6UEC - chain A; structure by X-ray diffraction, 2.60 A resolution.

== Chain A ==
Molecule: UDP-3-O-acylglucosamine N-acyltransferase
From: Pseudomonas aeruginosa (strain ATCC 15692 / DSM 22644 / CIP 104116 / JCM 14847 / LMG 12228 / 1C / PRS 101 / PAO1)
Notes: EC 2.3.1.-
UniProtKB: Q9HXY6 (LPXD_PSEAE); residue numbers follow UniProt; this construct covers 3-352
Sequence (368 residues; numbered -15 to 352; the number before each row is that of its first residue; numbers below 1 keep their minus sign (Met-15 is residue -15)):
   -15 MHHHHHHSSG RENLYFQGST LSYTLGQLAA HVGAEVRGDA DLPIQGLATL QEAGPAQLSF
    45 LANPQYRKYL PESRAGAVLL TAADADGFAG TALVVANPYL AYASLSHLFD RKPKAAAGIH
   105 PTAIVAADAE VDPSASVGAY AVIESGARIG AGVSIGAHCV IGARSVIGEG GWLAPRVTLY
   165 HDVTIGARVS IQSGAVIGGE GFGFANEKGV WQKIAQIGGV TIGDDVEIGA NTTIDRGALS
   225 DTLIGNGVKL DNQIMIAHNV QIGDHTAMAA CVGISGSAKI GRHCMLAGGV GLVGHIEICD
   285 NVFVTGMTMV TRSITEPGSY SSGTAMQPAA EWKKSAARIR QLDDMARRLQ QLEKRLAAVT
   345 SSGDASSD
Disordered / not traced: -15 to 3, 341-352
Sequence notes: expression tag (-15 to 2)
Small-molecule neighbours: 4-(naphthalen-1-yl)-4-oxobutanoic acid (Q5M): Met239, Ala253, Ala254, Gly257, Ile258, Ser259, Ala271, Gly272, Gly275, Leu276, Val277, Gly278, Gly290, Met291, Met293
From the paper describing this entry:
  - catalytic residues: His242 (citing earlier work)
  - binding site for 4-(naphthalen-1-yl)-4-oxobutanoic acid: Ala253, Gly257, Ala271, Gly272, Leu276, Val277, Gly278, Met293
  - conformationally variable residues (side-chain flip): Ser259

== Overview ==
Bound to chain A: 4-(naphthalen-1-yl)-4-oxobutanoic acid. The paper reports the catalytic residue His242; a
binding site for 4-(naphthalen-1-yl)-4-oxobutanoic acid at Ala253, Gly257 and Ala271 among others.
Chain A is UDP-3-O-acylglucosamine N-acyltransferase (Pseudomonas aeruginosa (strain ATCC 15692 / DSM 22644 /
CIP 104116 / JCM 14847 / LMG 12228 / 1C / PRS 101 / PAO1)); the structure, Pseudomonas aeruginosa LpxD Complex
Structure with Ligand, was determined by X-ray diffraction together with 6UED, 6UEE and 6UEG from the same
study.
